3DTR - chains L and H of the 3 polymer chains in the assembly; structure by X-ray diffraction, 3.10 A resolution.

# Chain L
Molecule: Reaction center protein L chain
Organism: Rhodobacter sphaeroides
UniProt: P0C0Y8 (RCEL_RHOSH); residues 1-281 here correspond to UniProt positions 2-282 (UniProt number = residue number + 1)
Sequence (281 residues; each row starts with the number of its first residue):
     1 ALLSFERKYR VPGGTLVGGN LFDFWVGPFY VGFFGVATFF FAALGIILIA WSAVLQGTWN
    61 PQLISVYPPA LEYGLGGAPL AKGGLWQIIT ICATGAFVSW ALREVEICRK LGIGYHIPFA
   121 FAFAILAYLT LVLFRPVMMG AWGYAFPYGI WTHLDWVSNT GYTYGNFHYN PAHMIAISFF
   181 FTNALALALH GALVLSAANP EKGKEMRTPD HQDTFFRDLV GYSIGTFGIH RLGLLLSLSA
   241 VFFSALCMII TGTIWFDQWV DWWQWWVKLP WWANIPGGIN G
Sequence notes: engineered mutation Gln212 (Glu213 in P0C0Y8), Phe227 (Leu228 in P0C0Y8)
Metal / ion sites: bacteriochlorophyll a Mg site 1 near His153 (its only coordinating residue here); bacteriochlorophyll a Mg site 2 near His173 (its only coordinating residue here); Fe ion: His190, His230 (shared with 3 residues of chain M)
Residues lining bound ligands:
  - bacteriochlorophyll a (BCL), molecule 1: Ile46, Tyr128, Leu131, Phe146, Ile150, His153, Leu154, Trp156, Val157
  - bacteriochlorophyll a (BCL), molecule 2: Phe97, Phe121, Ala124, Ile125, Ala127, Tyr128, Leu131, Trp156, Val157, Ser158, Thr160, Gly161, Tyr162, Asn166, Phe167, His168, His173, Ala176, Ile177, Phe180, Phe181, Val241, Ser244, Ala245, Cys247, Met248
  - bacteriochlorophyll a (BCL), molecule 3: Val157, Tyr162, His168, Phe181
  - bacteriochlorophyll a (BCL), molecule 4: His168, His173, Met174, Ile177, Ser178, Phe181, Thr182, Leu185
  - bacteriopheophytin a (BPH), molecule 1: Phe41, Ala42, Gly45, Ile49, Ile89, Cys92, Ala93, Ala96, Phe97, Trp100, Glu104, Ile117, Ala120, Phe121, Phe123, Ala124, Tyr128, Phe146, Tyr148, Gly149, Ile150, His153, Phe180, Ser237, Leu238, Val241
  - bacteriopheophytin a (BPH), molecule 2: Phe181, Ala184, Leu185, Ala188, Leu189, Phe216, Leu219, Val220
  - ubiquinone-10 (U10), molecule 1: Phe29, Tyr30, Val31, Gly35, Thr38, Phe39, Trp100, Arg103
  - ubiquinone-10 (U10), molecule 2: Pro171, Ile175, Ser178, Phe179, Thr182, Leu189, Leu193, Phe216, Tyr222, Ser223, Ile224, Gly225, Ile229, Leu232, Leu236, Phe243, Leu246, Ile250, Ile254, Trp259, Trp262

# Chain H
Molecule: Reaction center protein H chain
Organism: Rhodobacter sphaeroides
UniProt: P0C0Y7 (RCEH_RHOSH); residue numbers follow UniProt; this construct covers 1-260
Sequence (260 residues; numbered 1 to 260; the number before each row is that of its first residue):
     1 MVGVTAFGNF DLASLAIYSF WIFLAGLIYY LQTENMREGY PLENEDGTPA ANQGPFPLPK
    61 PKTFILPHGR GTLTVPGPES EDRPIALART AVSEGFPHAP TGDPMKDGVG PASWVARRDL
   121 PELDGHGHNK IKPMKAAAGF HVSAGKNPIG LPVRGCDLEI AGKVVDIWVD IPEQMARFLE
   181 VELKDGSTRL LPMQMVKVQS NRVHVNALSS DLFAGIPTIK SPTEVTLLEE DKICGYVAGG
   241 LMYAAPKRKS VVAAMLAEYA
Not modelled in the structure: 1-10, 251-260

# How chain L and chain H interact
Contacting residue pairs - 62 pairs, chain L then chain H:
  Ala1(L) with Leu42(H); Glu43(H); Ala50(H)
  Leu2(L) with Leu42(H); Glu43(H), hydrogen bond (backbone-backbone)
  Leu3(L) with Gly39(H); Tyr40(H), hydrophobic; Leu42(H), hydrophobic
  Ser4(L) with Gly39(H), hydrogen bond (backbone-backbone); Glu43(H); Glu79(H); Glu81(H)
  Phe5(L) with Gly39(H); Glu81(H)
  Arg7(L) with Glu45(H); Leu87(H); Arg89(H); His98(H), hydrogen bond
  Lys8(L) with Glu81(H), salt bridge; Arg83(H); Ile85(H); Leu87(H); Val109(H); Gly110(H), hydrogen bond (backbone-backbone); Ser113(H); Trp114(H)
  Tyr9(L) with Gly110(H); Ser113(H)
  Arg10(L) with Pro97(H); His98(H), hydrogen bond (backbone-backbone)
  Val11(L) with Pro97(H); His98(H); Gly110(H); Pro111(H); Tyr243(H)
  Pro12(L) with Pro97(H); His98(H)
  Asp23(L) with Pro97(H)
  Phe24(L) with Gly95(H); Phe96(H), hydrophobic
  Trp25(L) with Gly95(H), hydrogen bond (backbone-backbone)
  Arg109(L) with Met242(H)
  Lys110(L) with Pro111(H); Met242(H)
  Leu111(L) with Pro111(H)
  Gly112(L) with Pro111(H)
  Ala198(L) with Phe64(H)
  Asn199(L) with Lys62(H), hydrogen bond
  Gly203(L) with Ile65(H)
  Lys204(L) with Ile65(H)
  Glu205(L) with Ile65(H); Pro67(H)
  Met206(L) with Phe64(H), hydrophobic; Ile65(H), hydrogen bond (backbone-backbone); Pro67(H)
  Thr208(L) with Gly125(H)
  Asp210(L) with Asp124(H); Gly125(H), hydrogen bond (side chain-backbone); Pro172(H)
  Thr226(L) with Glu173(H), hydrogen bond
  Phe227(L) with Met175(H), hydrophobic; Gln194(H)
Interface residues without a listed pair, chain L (32 interface residues in all): Gly13, Gly14, Pro209, Asp213
Interface residues without a listed pair, chain H (45 interface residues in all): Pro41, Leu66, His68, Ala88, Ala99, Pro100, Gly108, Val115, Glu122, Lys130, Ala238, Leu241

# Summary
The interface between chain L and chain H involves 32 residues on one side and 45 on the other; the contacts
include 10 hydrogen bonds and 1 salt bridge. Among the polar pairs are Lys8(L)-Glu81(H), Arg7(L)-His98(H) and
Asn199(L)-Lys62(H).
Chain L is Reaction center protein L chain and chain H is Reaction center protein H chain, both from
Rhodobacter sphaeroides; the structure, E(L212)Q, L(L227)F double mutant structure of photosynthetic reaction
center from Rhodobacter sphaeroides, was determined by X-ray diffraction.
